6VPR - chain A; structure by X-ray diffraction, 2.20 A resolution.

== Chain A ==
Molecule: Density-regulated protein
From: Homo sapiens
Reference sequence: O43583 (DENR_HUMAN); numbering as in UniProt (aligned over 1-198)
Amino-acid sequence (198 residues; each row starts with the number of its first residue):
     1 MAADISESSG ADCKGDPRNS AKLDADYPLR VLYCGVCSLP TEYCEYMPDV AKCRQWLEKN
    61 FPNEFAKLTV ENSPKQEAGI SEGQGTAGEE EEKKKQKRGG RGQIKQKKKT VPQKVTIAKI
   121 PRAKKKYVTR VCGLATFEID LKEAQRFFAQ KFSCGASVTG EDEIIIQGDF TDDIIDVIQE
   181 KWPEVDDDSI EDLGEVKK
Disordered / not traced: 1-110, 196-198
Curated features (UniProtKB/Swiss-Prot):
  - modified residue: Ala2 (N-acetylalanine), Ser20 (Phosphoserine), Ser73 (Phosphoserine), Thr86 (Phosphothreonine), Ser189 (Phosphoserine)

== Overview ==
Chain A is Density-regulated protein (Homo sapiens); the structure, Crystal structure of the C-terminal domain
of DENR, was determined by X-ray diffraction (same publication as 6VPQ).
